PDB entry 2Y3G | X-ray diffraction, 1.91 A resolution | chains A and D

[Chain A (and D)]
Protein: Nickel and cobalt resistance protein cnrr
Organism: Cupriavidus metallidurans
Notes: fragment: metal-sensor domain, residues 31-148; chain D of this document is another copy of the same molecule, construct and numbering; everything in this record applies to it too
UniProt: P37975 (CNRR_RALME); residues 31-148 here = UniProt positions 31-148
Chain sequence (118 residues; row label = number of the first residue in the row):
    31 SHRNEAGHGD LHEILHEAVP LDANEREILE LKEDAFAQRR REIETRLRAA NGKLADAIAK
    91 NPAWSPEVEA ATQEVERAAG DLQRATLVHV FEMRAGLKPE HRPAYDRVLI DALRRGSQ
Unresolved in the structure: 31-39
Modified residues: Mse123 (selenomethionine; parent Met)
Bound ions: Zn2+: H42, E63, H119

[Interface between chain A and chain D]
Pairs across the interface (61; chain A residue first):
  R78(A) with G146(D); S147(D); Q148(D)
  N81(A) with L143(D); G146(D), hydrogen bond (side chain-backbone)
  G82(A) with R144(D); S147(D)
  L84(A) with L117(D), hydrophobic
  A85(A) with L143(D), hydrophobic; R144(D)
  D86(A) with R144(D), salt bridge
  I88(A) with F121(D), hydrophobic; L143(D), hydrophobic
  A89(A) with I140(D), hydrophobic
  P92(A) with F121(D); R124(D)
  A93(A) with F121(D)
  W94(A) with R114(D); L117(D), hydrophobic; V118(D), hydrophobic; F121(D), hydrophobic
  V98(A) with L117(D), hydrophobic
  E99(A) with R114(D), salt bridge
  T102(A) with R114(D); L117(D)
  Q103(A) with R114(D)
  V105(A) with Q113(D)
  E106(A) with G110(D); R114(D), salt bridge
  A109(A) with A109(D); Q113(D)
  G110(A) with E106(D)
  Q113(A) with V105(D); A109(D)
  R114(A) with E99(D), salt bridge; T102(D); E106(D), salt bridge
  L117(A) with T102(D)
  V118(A) with W94(D)
  F121(A) with I88(D), hydrophobic; P92(D); A93(D); W94(D), hydrophobic
  R124(A) with P92(D)
  D136(A) with P92(D)
  L139(A) with I88(D), hydrophobic
  I140(A) with A85(D); I88(D), hydrophobic; A89(D), hydrophobic
  L143(A) with N81(D); L84(D), hydrophobic; A85(D), hydrophobic; I88(D), hydrophobic
  R144(A) with A85(D); D86(D), salt bridge; A89(D)
  G146(A) with R78(D); N81(D), hydrogen bond (backbone-side chain)
  S147(A) with R78(D); G82(D)
  Q148(A) with R78(D), hydrogen bond (backbone-side chain)
Also at the interface, not in a pair above, chain D (32 interface residues in all): V98, Q103, L139

[Summary]
Chain A and chain D form an interface of 33 and 32 residues respectively; the contacts include 3 hydrogen
bonds and 6 salt bridges. Polar contacts include D86(A)-R144(D), E99(A)-R114(D) and E106(A)-R114(D). The Zn2+
site is built by H42(A), E63(A) and H119(A).
Chain A and chain D are both Nickel and cobalt resistance protein cnrr (Cupriavidus metallidurans); the
structure, Se-Met form of Cupriavidus metallidurans CH34 CnrXs, was determined by X-ray diffraction, deposited
together with 2Y39, 2Y3B, 2Y3D and 2Y3H.
